Entry 4LW2 (X-ray diffraction, 1.80 A resolution); this record covers chain A.

# Chain A
Protein: Cysteine sulfinate desulfinase
From: Escherichia coli
Notes: EC 4.4.1.-
UniProtKB: Q46925 (CSDA_ECOLI); numbering as in UniProt (aligned over 1-401)
Chain sequence (404 residues; each row starts with the number of its first residue; numbers below 1 keep their minus sign (Gly-2 is residue -2)):
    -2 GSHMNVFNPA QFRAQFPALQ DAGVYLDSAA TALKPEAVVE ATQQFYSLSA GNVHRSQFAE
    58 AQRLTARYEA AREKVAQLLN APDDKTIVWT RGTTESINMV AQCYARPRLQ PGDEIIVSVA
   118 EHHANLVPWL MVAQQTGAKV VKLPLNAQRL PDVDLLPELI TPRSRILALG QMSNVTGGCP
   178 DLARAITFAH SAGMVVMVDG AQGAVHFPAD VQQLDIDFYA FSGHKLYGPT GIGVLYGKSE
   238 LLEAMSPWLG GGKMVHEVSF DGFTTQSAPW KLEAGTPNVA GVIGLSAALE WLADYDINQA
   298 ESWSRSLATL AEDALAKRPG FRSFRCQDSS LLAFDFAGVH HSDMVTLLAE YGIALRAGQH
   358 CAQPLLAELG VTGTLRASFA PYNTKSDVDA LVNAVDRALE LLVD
Unresolved in the structure: -2 to 1, 401
Sequence notes: expression tag (-2 to 0)
Swiss-Prot annotation at these positions:
  - active site: Cys358 (Cysteine persulfide intermediate)
  - modified residue: Lys222 (N6-(pyridoxal phosphate)lysine)
  - mutagenesis: Cys100 (C100A: No loss of activity), Cys176 (C176A: No loss of activity), Cys323 (C323A: No loss of activity), Cys358 (C358A: Loss of cysteine desulfurization)
Covalently attached groups: pyridoxal phosphate (PLP) linked to Lys222
Residues lining bound ligands: pyridoxal phosphate (PLP): Gly89, Thr90, Thr91, His119, Ala121, Met169, Asn171, Asp196, Ala198, Gln199, Ser219, His221, Gly272, Thr273
What the authors report for this chain:
  - binding site for pyridoxal phosphate: Lys222
  - catalytic residues: Cys358

# Summary
Pyridoxal phosphate is covalently linked to Lys222. From UniProt: active-site residue Cys358 and 4 mutagenesis
sites. From the paper: the catalytic residue Cys358; a binding site for pyridoxal phosphate at Lys222.
Chain A is Cysteine sulfinate desulfinase (Escherichia coli); the structure, Structural changes during
cysteine desulfurase CsdA and sulfur-acceptor CsdE interactions provide insight into the trans-persulfuration,
was determined by X-ray diffraction together with 4LW4 from the same study.
